Entry 8ZIS (electron microscopy, 3.09 A resolution); this record covers chains B and E of the 6 polymer chains in the assembly.

[Chain B (and E)]
Molecule: HerA
From: Agrobacterium tumefaciens
Notes: chain E of this document is another copy of the same molecule, construct and numbering; everything in this record applies to it too
Chain sequence (617 residues; row label = number of the first residue in the row):
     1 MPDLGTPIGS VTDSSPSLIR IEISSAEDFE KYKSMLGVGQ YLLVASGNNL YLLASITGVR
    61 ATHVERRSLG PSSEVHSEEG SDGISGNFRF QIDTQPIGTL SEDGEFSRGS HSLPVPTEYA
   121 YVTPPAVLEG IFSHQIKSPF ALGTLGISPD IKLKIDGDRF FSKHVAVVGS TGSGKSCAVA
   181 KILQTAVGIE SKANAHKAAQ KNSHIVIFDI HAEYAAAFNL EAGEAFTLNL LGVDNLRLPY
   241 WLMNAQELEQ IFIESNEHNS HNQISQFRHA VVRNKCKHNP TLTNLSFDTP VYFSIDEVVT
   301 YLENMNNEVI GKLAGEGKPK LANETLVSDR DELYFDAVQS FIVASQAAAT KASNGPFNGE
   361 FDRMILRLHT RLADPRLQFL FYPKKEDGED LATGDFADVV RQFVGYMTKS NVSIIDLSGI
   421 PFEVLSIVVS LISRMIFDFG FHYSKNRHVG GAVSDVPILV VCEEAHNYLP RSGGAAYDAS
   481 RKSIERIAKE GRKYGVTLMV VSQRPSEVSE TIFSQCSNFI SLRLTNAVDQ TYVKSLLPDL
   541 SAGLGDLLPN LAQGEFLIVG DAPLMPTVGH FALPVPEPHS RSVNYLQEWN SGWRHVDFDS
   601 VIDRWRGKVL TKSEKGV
Not modelled in the structure: 67-85, 190-200, 606-617
Metal / ion sites: Mg2+: S176 (together with ATP)
Residues lining bound ligands: ATP (adenosine-5'-triphosphate): S170, T171, G172, S173, G174, K175, S176, C177, Q503, Q553, G554, H570, F571, A572, L573

[Chain B / chain E interface]
Pairs across the interface (6; chain B residue first):
  H261(B) - H261(E)  hydrogen bond
  H261(B) - I264(E)
  N262(B) - S265(E)  hydrogen bond
  S265(B) - N262(E)
  G315(B) - K318(E)
  G317(B) - K318(E)
Interface residues without a listed pair, chain B (9 interface residues in all): I264, K312, E316, K318
Interface residues without a listed pair, chain E (9 interface residues in all): R268, G315, G317, D329

[Overview]
Chain B and chain E each contribute 9 residues to their interface; the contacts include 2 hydrogen bonds.
Polar contacts include H261(B)-H261(E) and N262(B)-S265(E). Ligands of chain B: ATP.
Both chains are HerA (Agrobacterium tumefaciens). Entry 8ZIS (HerA Hexamer) was determined by electron
microscopy, deposited together with 8ZGI, 8ZIQ, 8ZIR and 8ZIT.
